PDB entry 9NNJ | X-ray diffraction, 2.29 A resolution | chain A

== Chain A ==
Molecule: Cholesterol 24-hydroxylase
Organism: Homo sapiens
Notes: EC 1.14.14.25
UniProt: Q9Y6A2 (CP46A_HUMAN); residues 28-494 here = UniProt positions 28-494
Amino-acid sequence (474 residues; numbered 21 to 494; the number before each row is that of its first residue):
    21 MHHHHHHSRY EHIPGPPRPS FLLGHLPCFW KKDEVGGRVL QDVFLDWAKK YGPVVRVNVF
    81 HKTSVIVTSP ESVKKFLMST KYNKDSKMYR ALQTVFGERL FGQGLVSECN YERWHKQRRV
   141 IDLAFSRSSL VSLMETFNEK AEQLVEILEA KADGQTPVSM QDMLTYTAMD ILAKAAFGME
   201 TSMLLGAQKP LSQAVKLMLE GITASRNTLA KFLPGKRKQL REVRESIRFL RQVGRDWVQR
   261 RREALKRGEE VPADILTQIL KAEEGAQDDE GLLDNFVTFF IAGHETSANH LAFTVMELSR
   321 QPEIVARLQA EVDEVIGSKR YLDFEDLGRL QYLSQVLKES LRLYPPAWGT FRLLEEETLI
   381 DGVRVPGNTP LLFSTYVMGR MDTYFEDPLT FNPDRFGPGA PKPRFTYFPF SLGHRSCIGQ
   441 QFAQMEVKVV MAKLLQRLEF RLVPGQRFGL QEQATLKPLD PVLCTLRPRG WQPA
Unresolved in the structure: 21-27, 38-58, 227-235, 492-494
Construct notes: initiating methionine (21); expression tag (22-27)
Bound ions: heme Fe: Cys-437 (together with A1BZB)
Residues lining bound ligands:
  - A1BZB (3-chloro-N-[(3M)-3-(1,3-oxazol-5-yl)phenyl]-N-(propan-2-yl)benzene-1-sulfonamide): Phe-80, Tyr-109, Leu-112, Ile-222, Ala-302, Thr-306, Pro-366, Ala-367, Trp-368, Gly-369, Phe-371, Cys-437, Ala-474, Thr-475
  - heme (HEM): Lys-104, Tyr-109, Leu-125, Val-126, Trp-134, Arg-138, Phe-145, Ile-275, Thr-298, Phe-299, Ala-302, Gly-303, Thr-306, Ser-307, His-310, Leu-361, Pro-366, Ala-367, Thr-370, Arg-372, Pro-429, Phe-430, Ser-431, Arg-435, Ser-436, Cys-437, Ile-438, Gly-439, Phe-442, Ala-443, Glu-446
Swiss-Prot annotation at these positions:
  - binding site (heme): Cys-437

== Summary ==
Ligands of chain A: heme and compound A1BZB. Curated annotation (UniProt) lists heme-binding residue Cys-437.
Chain A is Cholesterol 24-hydroxylase (Homo sapiens); the structure, Crystal structure of CYP46A1 with
3-chloro-N-[(3M)-3-(1,3-oxazol-5-yl)phenyl]-N-(propan-2-yl)benzene-1-sulfonamide (compound 2), was determined
by X-ray diffraction together with 9NNM and 9NNO from the same study.
